PDB entry 7N6Y | electron microscopy, 3.30 A resolution | chains A and C of the 3 polymer chains in the assembly

# Chain A (and C)
Name: Capsid protein
From: Murine norovirus 1
Notes: chain C of this document is another copy of the same molecule, construct and numbering; everything in this record applies to it too
UniProt: Q80J94 (Q80J94_9CALI); residues 1-541 here = UniProt positions 1-541
Amino-acid sequence (541 residues; numbered 1 to 541; the number before each row is that of its first residue):
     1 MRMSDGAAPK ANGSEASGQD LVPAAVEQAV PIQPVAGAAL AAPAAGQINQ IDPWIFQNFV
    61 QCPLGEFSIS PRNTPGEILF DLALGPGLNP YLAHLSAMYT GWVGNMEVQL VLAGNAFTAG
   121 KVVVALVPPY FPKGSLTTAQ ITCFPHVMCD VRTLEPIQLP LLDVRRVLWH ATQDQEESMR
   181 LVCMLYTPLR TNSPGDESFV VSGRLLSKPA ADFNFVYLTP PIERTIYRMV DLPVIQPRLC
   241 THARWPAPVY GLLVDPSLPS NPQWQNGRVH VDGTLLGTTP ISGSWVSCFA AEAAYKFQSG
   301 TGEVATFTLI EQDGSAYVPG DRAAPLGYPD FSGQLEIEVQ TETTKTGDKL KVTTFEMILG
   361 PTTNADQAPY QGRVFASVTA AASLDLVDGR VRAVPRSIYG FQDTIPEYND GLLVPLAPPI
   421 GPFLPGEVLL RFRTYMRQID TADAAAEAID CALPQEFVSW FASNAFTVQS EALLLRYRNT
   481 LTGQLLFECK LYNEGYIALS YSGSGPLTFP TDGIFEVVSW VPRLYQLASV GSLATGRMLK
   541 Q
Not modelled in the structure: 1-18, 532-541 (chain C: 1-26, 531-541)
Reported in the primary citation:
  - conformationally variable residues (loop rearrangement): D440, D443, E447

# Chain A / chain C interface
Pairs across the interface - 36 pairs, chain A then chain C:
  A42(A) - Q33(C)
  P43(A) - P34(C)
  P43(A) - V35(C)
  P43(A) - A36(C)
  A44(A) - L40(C)  hydrophobic
  A44(A) - V164(C)
  A44(A) - R165(C)  hydrogen bond (backbone-backbone)
  G46(A) - I32(C)
  G46(A) - Q33(C)  hydrogen bond (backbone-backbone)
  G46(A) - V164(C)
  Q47(A) - P31(C)  hydrogen bond (side chain-backbone)
  T100(A) - P128(C)
  T100(A) - Y130(C)  hydrogen bond (side chain-backbone)
  L168(A) - R166(C)  hydrogen bond (backbone-backbone)
  W169(A) - V164(C)  hydrophobic
  W169(A) - R165(C)  hydrogen bond (side chain-backbone)
  W169(A) - R166(C)
  H170(A) - R166(C)
  A171(A) - Y130(C)  hydrophobic
  A171(A) - R166(C)
  D174(A) - R166(C)  salt bridge
  E176(A) - R166(C)  salt bridge
  Y217(A) - I32(C)
  Y217(A) - L126(C)  hydrogen bond (side chain-backbone)
  Y217(A) - P128(C)  hydrophobic
  Y217(A) - P145(C)
  T219(A) - P128(C)
  T219(A) - F131(C)
  T219(A) - F144(C)
  P220(A) - Q140(C)
  P220(A) - C143(C)  hydrophobic
  P220(A) - F144(C)
  P319(A) - L413(C)  hydrophobic
  Q371(A) - L412(C)
  Q371(A) - L413(C)
  R373(A) - L412(C)
Also at the interface, not in a pair above, chain A (27 interface residues in all): A45, I48, V167, Q173, P221, I222, Y317, A368, G372
Also at the interface, not in a pair above, chain C (25 interface residues in all): P132, D163, M179, V414, P415

# In short
Chain A and chain C form an interface of 27 and 25 residues respectively; the contacts include 7 hydrogen
bonds and 2 salt bridges. Polar contacts include D174(A)-R166(C), E176(A)-R166(C) and Q47(A)-P31(C). From the
paper: conformational variability at D440(A), D443(A) and E447(A).
Chain A and chain C are both Capsid protein (Murine norovirus 1); the structure, Mouse norovirus (MNV-1)
capsid at pH 5.0, was determined by electron microscopy together with 7N7F from the same study.
